PDB entry 7Q55 | electron microscopy, 5.70 A resolution (low resolution: residue-level contacts below are approximate; hydrogen-bond / salt-bridge calls are withheld) | chains Q and R of the 16 polymer chains in the assembly

== Chain Q ==
Name: Glyceraldehyde-3-phosphate dehydrogenase B, chloroplastic
Source organism: Spinacia oleracea
Notes: EC 1.2.1.13
UniProtKB: P12860 (G3PB_SPIOL); the construct lacks a stretch of the UniProt sequence and is renumbered around it, so the offset changes along the chain: -83 to 18 = UniProt 1-102; 19-34 = UniProt 105-120; 36-60 = UniProt 121-145; 61-122 = UniProt 147-208; 4 more segments
Amino-acid sequence (451 residues; each row starts with the number of its first residue; note: 2 numbers in that range are skipped by the numbering (no residue carries them; nothing is unmodelled there); a row labelled like 18A-18B holds insertion residues (18A, then the next letters in order); numbers below 1 keep their minus sign (Met-83 is residue -83)):
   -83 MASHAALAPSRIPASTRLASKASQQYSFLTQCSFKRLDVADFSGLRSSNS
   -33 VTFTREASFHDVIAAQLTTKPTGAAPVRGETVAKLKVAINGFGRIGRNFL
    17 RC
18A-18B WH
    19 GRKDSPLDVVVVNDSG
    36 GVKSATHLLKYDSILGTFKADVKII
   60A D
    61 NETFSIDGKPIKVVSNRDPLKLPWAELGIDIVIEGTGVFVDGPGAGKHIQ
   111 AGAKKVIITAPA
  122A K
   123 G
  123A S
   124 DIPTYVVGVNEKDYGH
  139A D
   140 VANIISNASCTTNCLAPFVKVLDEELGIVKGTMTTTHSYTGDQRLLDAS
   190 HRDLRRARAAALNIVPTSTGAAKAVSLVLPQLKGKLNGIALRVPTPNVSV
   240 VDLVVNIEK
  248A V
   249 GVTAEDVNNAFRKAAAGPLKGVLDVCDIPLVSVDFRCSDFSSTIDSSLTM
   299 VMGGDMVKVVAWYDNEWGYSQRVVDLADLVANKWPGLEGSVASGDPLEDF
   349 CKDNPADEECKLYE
Disordered / not traced: -83 to -1
Disulfide bonds: Cys349-Cys358
Residues lining bound ligands:
  - NAD (nicotinamide-adenine-dinucleotide), molecule 1: Gly7, Phe8, Gly9, Arg10, Ile11, Gly12, Arg13, Ser33, Asn76, Arg77, Gly95, Thr96, Gly97, Val98, Thr119, Ser148, Cys149, Asp181, Asn313, Glu314, Tyr317
  - NAD, molecule 2: Arg183, Ala187, Ser188
Swiss-Prot annotation at these positions:
  - active site: Cys149 (Nucleophile)
  - binding site (NADP(+)): Arg10, Ile11, Asp32, Arg77, Asn313
  - binding site (D-glyceraldehyde 3-phosphate): Ser148 to Thr150, Thr179, Arg195, Thr208, Gly209, Arg231
  - site: His176 (Activates thiol group during catalysis)
What the authors report for this chain:
  - binding site for NAD: Glu356
  - catalytic residues: Cys149 (citing earlier work)

== Chain R ==
Name: Glyceraldehyde-3-phosphate dehydrogenase A, chloroplastic
Source organism: Spinacia oleracea
Notes: EC 1.2.1.13
UniProtKB: P19866 (G3PA_SPIOL); the construct lacks a stretch of the UniProt sequence and is renumbered around it, so the offset changes along the chain: -65 to 18 = UniProt 1-84; 19-34 = UniProt 87-102; 36-60 = UniProt 103-127; 61-122 = UniProt 129-190; 2 more segments
Amino-acid sequence (402 residues; row label = number of the first residue in the row; note: 2 numbers in that range are skipped by the numbering (no residue carries them; nothing is unmodelled there); a row labelled like 18A-18B holds insertion residues (18A, then the next letters in order); numbers below 1 keep their minus sign (Met-65 is residue -65); X marks 1 residue of unknown identity (built as UNK)):
   -65 MASNMLSIANPSLRVYNKGFSEFSGLHTSSLPFGRKGSDDLMAFVSFQTN
   -15 AVGGKRSSQNGVVEAKLKVAINGFGRIGRNFLRC
18A-18B WH
    19 GRKDSPLDVVVINDTG
    36 GVKQASHLLKYDSILGTFDADVKTA
   60A G
    61 DSAISVDGKVIKVVSDRNPVNLPWGDMGIDLVIEGTGVFVDRDGAGKHLQ
   111 AGAKKVLITAPG
  122A K
   123 GDIPTYVVGVNEEGYTHADTIISNASCTTNCLAPFVKVLDQKFGIIKGTM
   173 TTTHSYTGDQRLLDAS
   190 HRDLRRARAACLNIVPTSTGAAKAVALVLPNLKGKLNGIALRVPTPNVSV
   240 VDLVVQVSKKTFAEEVNAAFRESADNELKGILSVCDEPLVSIDFRCTDVS
   290 STIDSSLTMVMGDDMVKVIAWYDNEWGYSQRVVDLADIVANKWQX
Disordered / not traced: -65 to -1
Differences from the reference sequence: insertion (334)
Residues lining bound ligands: NAD (nicotinamide-adenine-dinucleotide): Asn6, Gly7, Phe8, Gly9, Arg10, Ile11, Arg13, Asn31, Asp32, Thr33, Asp76, Arg77, Glu94, Gly95, Thr96, Gly97, Thr119, Ala120, Ser148, Cys149, Thr150, His176, Thr179, Gly180, Arg231, Asn313, Tyr317
Swiss-Prot annotation at these positions:
  - active site: Cys149 (Nucleophile)
  - binding site (NADP(+)): Arg10, Ile11, Asp32, Arg77, Asn313
  - binding site (D-glyceraldehyde 3-phosphate): Ser148 to Thr150, Thr179, Arg195, Thr208, Gly209, Arg231
  - site: His176 (Activates thiol group during catalysis)

== Chain Q / chain R interface ==
Residue-residue contacts (4):
  Ser48(Q) with Ile281(R)
  Thr52(Q) with Asp282(R)
  Ile276(Q) with Tyr46(R)
  Leu278(Q) with Tyr46(R)
Interface residues without a listed pair, chain Q (6 interface residues in all): Asp47, Val281
Interface residues without a listed pair, chain R (4 interface residues in all): Ser48

== Overview ==
Chain Q and chain R form an interface of 6 and 4 residues respectively. Chain Q binds NAD. Bound to chain R:
NAD. The paper reports the catalytic residue Cys149(Q); a binding site for NAD at Glu356(Q).
Chain Q is Glyceraldehyde-3-phosphate dehydrogenase B, chloroplastic and chain R is Glyceraldehyde-3-phosphate
dehydrogenase A, chloroplastic, both from Spinacia oleracea; the structure, Single Particle Cryo-EM structure
of photosynthetic A8B8 glyceraldehyde-3-phosphate dehydrogenase hexadecamer (major conformer) from Spinacia
oleracia, was determined by electron microscopy together with 7Q53, 7Q54, 7Q56 and 7Q57 from the same study.
